Entry 7X2V (electron microscopy, 3.09 A resolution); this record covers chains B and E of the 5 polymer chains in the assembly.

# Chain B
Name: Guanine nucleotide-binding protein G(i) subunit alpha-1
Organism: Homo sapiens
UniProt: P63096 (GNAI1_HUMAN); residues 1-354 here = UniProt positions 1-354
Chain sequence (354 residues; row label = number of the first residue in the row):
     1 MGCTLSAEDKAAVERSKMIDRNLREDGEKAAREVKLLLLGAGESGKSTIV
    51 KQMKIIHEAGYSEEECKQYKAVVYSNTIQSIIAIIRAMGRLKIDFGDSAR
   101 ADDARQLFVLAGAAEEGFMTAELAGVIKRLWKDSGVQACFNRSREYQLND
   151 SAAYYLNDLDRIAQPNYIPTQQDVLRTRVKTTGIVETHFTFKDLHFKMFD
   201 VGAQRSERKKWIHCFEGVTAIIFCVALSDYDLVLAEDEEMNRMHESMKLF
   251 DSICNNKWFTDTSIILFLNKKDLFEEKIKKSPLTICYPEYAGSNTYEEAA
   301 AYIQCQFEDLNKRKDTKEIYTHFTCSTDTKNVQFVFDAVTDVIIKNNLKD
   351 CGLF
Disordered / not traced: 1-3, 56-181, 236-239, 354
Differences from the reference sequence: conflict Ala-203 (Gly in P63096), Ser-326 (Ala in P63096)
UniProt features mapped onto this chain:
  - region: Lys-35 to Thr-48 (G1 motif), Asp-173 to Thr-181 (G2 motif), Phe-196 to Gly-202, Gln-204, Arg-205 (G3 motif), Ile-265 to Asp-272 (G4 motif), Thr-324, Cys-325, Thr-327 to Thr-329 (G5 motif)
  - binding site (GTP): Glu-43 to Thr-48, Ser-151, Leu-175 to Thr-181, Asp-200 to Gly-202, Gln-204, Asn-269 to Asp-272
  - binding site (Mg(2+)): Ser-47, Thr-181
  - modified residue: Arg-178 (ADP-ribosylarginine), Gln-204 (Deamidated glutamine), Cys-351 (ADP-ribosylcysteine)
  - lipidation: Gly-2 (N-myristoyl glycine), Cys-3 (S-palmitoyl cysteine)
  - natural variant: Gly-40 (G40C: In NEDHISB; G40R: In NEDHISB), Gly-45 (G45D: In NEDHISB), Thr-48 (T48I: In NEDHISB; T48K: In NEDHISB), Gln-52 (Q52P: In NEDHISB), Ser-75 (deletion: In NEDHISB; uncertain significance), Gln-172 (deletion: In NEDHISB), Asp-173 (D173V: In NEDHISB), Glu-186 to Phe-189 (deletion: In NEDHISB; uncertain significance), Cys-224 (C224Y: In NEDHISB), Lys-270 (K270N: In NEDHISB; K270R: In NEDHISB), Asp-272 (D272G: In NEDHISB), Val-332 (V332E: In NEDHISB; uncertain significance)
  - mutagenesis: Gly-42 (G42R: Abolishes switch to an activated conformation and dissociation from beta and gamma subunits upon GTP binding. Abolishes interaction with RGS family members), Glu-116 (E116L: Enhances interaction (inactive GDP-bound) with RGS14), Gln-147 (Q147L: Enhances interaction (inactive GDP-bound) with RGS14), Glu-245 (E245L: Enhances interaction (inactive GDP-bound) with RGS14)

# Chain E
Name: scFv16
Organism: Homo sapiens
Notes: antibody fragment or engineered binder
Chain sequence (247 residues; numbered 2 to 235 plus 17 insertion-coded residues; 4 numbers in that range are skipped by the numbering (no residue carries them; nothing is unmodelled there); the number before each row is that of its first residue; a row labelled like 120A-120Q holds insertion residues (120A, then the next letters in order)):
     2 VQLVESGGGLVQPGGSRKLSCSASGFAFSSFGMHWVRQAPEKGLEWVAYI
    52 SSGSGTIYYADTVKGRFTISRDDPKNTLFLQMTSLRSEDTAMYYCVRSIY
   102 YYGSSPFDFWGQGTTLTVS
120A-120Q AGGGGSGGGGSGGGGSA
   125 DIVMTQATSSVPVTPGESVSISCRSSKSLLHSNGNTYLYWFLQRPGQSPQ
   175 LLIYRMSNLASGVPDRFSGSGSGTAFTLTISRLEAEDVGVYYCMQHLEYP
   225 LTFGAGTKLEL
Disordered / not traced: 120A-120Q
Disulfides: Cys-147/Cys-217

# Chain B / chain E interface
Contacting residue pairs (22; chain B residue first):
  Thr-4(B) / His-155(E)
  Thr-4(B) / Ser-156(E)
  Leu-5(B) / His-155(E)  hydrogen bond (backbone-side chain)
  Ser-6(B) / His-155(E)  hydrogen bond (backbone-side chain)
  Ser-6(B) / Asn-157(E)
  Ser-6(B) / Tyr-161(E)  hydrogen bond
  Ala-7(B) / His-220(E)
  Ala-7(B) / Tyr-223(E)  hydrophobic
  Glu-8(B) / Tyr-101(E)
  Glu-8(B) / Asn-159(E)
  Glu-8(B) / Tyr-161(E)  hydrogen bond
  Glu-8(B) / Tyr-163(E)
  Glu-8(B) / Arg-179(E)  salt bridge
  Asp-9(B) / Asn-157(E)  hydrogen bond
  Ala-11(B) / Tyr-101(E)  hydrophobic
  Glu-14(B) / Ser-52(E)
  Glu-14(B) / Ser-53(E)
  Glu-14(B) / Thr-57(E)  hydrogen bond
  Arg-15(B) / Ser-31(E)  hydrogen bond
  Arg-15(B) / Ile-100(E)
  Arg-15(B) / Tyr-101(E)
  Arg-15(B) / Tyr-102(E)
Other interface residues (no listed pair), chain B (11 interface residues in all): Ala-12, Met-18
Other interface residues (no listed pair), chain E (18 interface residues in all): Gly-54, Pro-107

# In short
Chain B and chain E form an interface of 11 and 18 residues respectively, with 7 hydrogen bonds and 1 salt
bridge. Polar contacts include Glu-8(B)/Arg-179(E), Leu-5(B)/His-155(E) and Ser-6(B)/His-155(E).
Chain B is Guanine nucleotide-binding protein G(i) subunit alpha-1 and chain E is scFv16, both from Homo
sapiens; the structure, GPR110/Gi complex, was determined by electron microscopy (same publication as 7WXU,
7WXW, 7WY0 and 7WZ7).
